Entry 6JTO (X-ray diffraction, 1.70 A resolution); this record covers chains A and B of the 3 polymer chains in the assembly.

# Chain A
Name: HLA class I histocompatibility antigen, Cw-5 alpha chain
From: Homo sapiens
UniProt: Q9TNN7 (1C05_HUMAN); residues 2-274 here correspond to UniProt positions 26-298 (UniProt number = residue number + 24)
Amino-acid sequence (273 residues; each row starts with the number of its first residue):
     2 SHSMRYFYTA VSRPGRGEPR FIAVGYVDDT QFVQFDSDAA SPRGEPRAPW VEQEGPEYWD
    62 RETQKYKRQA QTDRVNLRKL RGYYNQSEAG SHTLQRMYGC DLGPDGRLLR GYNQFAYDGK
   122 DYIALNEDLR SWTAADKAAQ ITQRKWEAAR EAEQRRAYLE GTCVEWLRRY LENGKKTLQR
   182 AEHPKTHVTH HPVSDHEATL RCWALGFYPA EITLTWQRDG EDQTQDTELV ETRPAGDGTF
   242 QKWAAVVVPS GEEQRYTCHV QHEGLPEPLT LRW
Disulfides: C101-C164, C203-C259

# Chain B
Name: Beta-2-microglobulin
From: Homo sapiens
UniProt: P61769 (B2MG_HUMAN); residues 1-98 here correspond to UniProt positions 21-118 (UniProt number = residue number + 20)
Amino-acid sequence (98 residues; numbered 1 to 98; the number before each row is that of its first residue):
     1 IQRTPKIQVY SRHPAENGKS NFLNCYVSGF HPSDIEVDLL KNGERIEKVE HSDLSFSKDW
    61 SFYLLYYTEF TPTEKDEYAC RVNHVTLSQP KIVKWDRD
Swiss-Prot annotation at these positions:
  - modified residue: Q2 (Pyrrolidone carboxylic acid)
  - glycosylation: I1 (N-linked (Glc) (glycation) isoleucine), K19 (N-linked (Glc) (glycation) lysine), K41 (N-linked (Glc) (glycation) lysine), K48 (N-linked (Glc) (glycation) lysine), K58 (N-linked (Glc) (glycation) lysine), K91 (N-linked (Glc) (glycation) lysine), K94 (N-linked (Glc) (glycation) lysine)
Disulfides: C25-C80

# Interface between chain A and chain B
Pairs across the interface (55; chain A residue first):
  F8(A) with S55(B); F56(B)
  Y9(A) with F56(B)
  T10(A) with F56(B); F62(B)
  V12(A) with S33(B)
  R21(A) with L54(B)
  I23(A) with L54(B)
  V25(A) with D53(B); L54(B); S55(B)
  Y27(A) with S55(B); Y63(B), hydrogen bond
  Q32(A) with D53(B), hydrogen bond
  Q35(A) with D53(B)
  R48(A) with D53(B), salt bridge
  T94(A) with F62(B)
  Q96(A) with H31(B), hydrogen bond; F56(B); W60(B), hydrogen bond (side chain-backbone); F62(B)
  R97(A) with F56(B)
  M98(A) with F56(B), hydrophobic; S57(B); K58(B); W60(B), hydrophobic
  R111(A) with K58(B)
  Q115(A) with W60(B)
  F116(A) with W60(B)
  A117(A) with W60(B), hydrophobic
  D119(A) with H31(B)
  G120(A) with H31(B)
  D122(A) with W60(B), hydrogen bond
  H192(A) with D98(B), salt bridge
  R202(A) with D98(B), hydrogen bond (side chain-backbone)
  W204(A) with D98(B)
  V231(A) with Q8(B)
  E232(A) with Q8(B), hydrogen bond (backbone-side chain); Y26(B); S28(B), hydrogen bond
  T233(A) with Y26(B)
  R234(A) with Q8(B), hydrogen bond; Y10(B); Y26(B)
  P235(A) with Y10(B), hydrogen bond (backbone-side chain); N24(B); Y26(B)
  A236(A) with R12(B); N24(B), hydrogen bond (backbone-side chain)
  G237(A) with R12(B); L65(B)
  D238(A) with H13(B), salt bridge
  Q242(A) with Y10(B); S11(B), hydrogen bond (side chain-backbone); R12(B), hydrogen bond (side chain-backbone)
Also at the interface, not in a pair above, chain A (37 interface residues in all): R17, Y113, L206
Also at the interface, not in a pair above, chain B (27 interface residues in all): I1, R3, K6, P14, P32, D34

# Overview
Chain A and chain B form an interface of 37 and 27 residues respectively, with 13 hydrogen bonds and 3 salt
bridges. Among the polar pairs are R48(A)-D53(B), H192(A)-D98(B) and D238(A)-H13(B).
Here chain A is HLA class I histocompatibility antigen, Cw-5 alpha chain and chain B is Beta-2-microglobulin,
both from Homo sapiens. Entry 6JTO (Crystal structure of HLA-C05 in complex with a tumor mut10m peptide) was
determined by X-ray diffraction.
